2A4R - chains A and D of the 4 polymer chains in the assembly; structure by X-ray diffraction, 2.40 A resolution.

[Chain A]
Molecule: NS3 protease/helicase
Source organism: Hepatitis C virus
Notes: fragment: protease domain, residues 1-181
UniProt: Q91RS4 (Q91RS4_9HEPC); residues 1-181 here = UniProt positions 1-181
Amino-acid sequence (200 residues; numbered -10 to 189; the number before each row is that of its first residue; numbers below 1 keep their minus sign (Met-10 is residue -10)):
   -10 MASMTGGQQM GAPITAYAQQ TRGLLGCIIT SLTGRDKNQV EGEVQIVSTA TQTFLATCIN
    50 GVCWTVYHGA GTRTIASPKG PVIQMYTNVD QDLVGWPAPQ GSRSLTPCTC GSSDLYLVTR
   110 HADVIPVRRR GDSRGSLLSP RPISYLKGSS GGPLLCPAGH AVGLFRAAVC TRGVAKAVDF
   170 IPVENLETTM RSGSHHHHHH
Disordered / not traced: -10 to 0, 182-189
Differences from the reference sequence: cloning artifact (-10 to 0, 182-183); expression tag (184-189)
Metal / ion sites: Zn2+: Cys97, Cys99, Cys145
Residues lining bound ligands: BNH ([(N-{3-[(N-{cyclohexyl[(isobutoxycarbonyl)amino]acetyl}-3-cyclopropylalanyl)amino]-4-cyclopropyl-2-oxobutanoyl}glycyl)amino](phenyl)acetic acid): Thr40, Gln41, Thr42, Phe43, Val55, His57, Arg109, Arg123, Ile132, Leu135, Lys136, Gly137, Ser138, Ser139, Phe154, Arg155, Ala156, Ala157, Val158, Cys159, Asp168

[Chain D]
Molecule: Ns4a peptide
UniProt: O39914 (O39914_9HEPC); residues 21-39 here correspond to UniProt positions 6-24 (UniProt number = residue number - 15)
Amino-acid sequence (23 residues; row label = number of the first residue in the row):
    19 KKGSVVIVGR IVLSGKPAII PKK
Disordered / not traced: 19-20, 37-41
Differences from the reference sequence: cloning artifact (19-20, 40-41); engineered mutation Val30 (Ile15 in O39914)

[How chain A and chain D interact]
Residue-residue contacts (8; chain A residue first):
  Thr4(A) with Leu31(D), hydrogen bond (side chain-backbone); Ser32(D)
  Ala5(A) with Ser32(D)
  Tyr6(A) with Ser32(D); Lys34(D); Pro35(D)
  Ala7(A) with Lys34(D), hydrogen bond (backbone-side chain)
  Gln8(A) with Ala36(D)
Also at the interface, not in a pair above, chain D (6 interface residues in all): Gly33

[In short]
The interface between chain A and chain D involves 5 residues on one side and 6 on the other; the contacts
include 2 hydrogen bonds. Among the polar pairs are Thr4(A)-Leu31(D) and Ala7(A)-Lys34(D). Chain A binds
compound BNH. Cys97(A), Cys99(A) and Cys145(A) coordinate Zn2+.
Chain A is NS3 protease/helicase (Hepatitis C virus) and chain D is Ns4a peptide; the structure, HCV NS3
Protease Domain with a Ketoamide Inhibitor Covalently bound, was determined by X-ray diffraction.
